PDB entry 5VY4 | electron microscopy, 3.30 A resolution | chains A and B of the 28 polymer chains in the assembly

== Chain A ==
Name: Proteasome subunit alpha
Organism: Thermoplasma acidophilum
Notes: EC 3.4.25.1
UniProt: P25156 (PSA_THEAC); residues 10-233 here = UniProt positions 10-233
Sequence (224 residues; row label = number of the first residue in the row):
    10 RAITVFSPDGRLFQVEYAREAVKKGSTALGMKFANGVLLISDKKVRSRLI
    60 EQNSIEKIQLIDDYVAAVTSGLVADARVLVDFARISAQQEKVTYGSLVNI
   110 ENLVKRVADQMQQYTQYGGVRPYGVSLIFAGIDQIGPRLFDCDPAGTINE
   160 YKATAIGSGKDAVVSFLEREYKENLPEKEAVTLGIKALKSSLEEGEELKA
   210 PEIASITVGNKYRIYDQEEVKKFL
Unresolved in the structure: 10-12
Swiss-Prot annotation at these positions:
  - mutagenesis: Lys66 (K66A: Prevents PAN to associate with the proteasome and stimulate gate opening), Leu81 (L81A/E/G: Prevents PAN to stimulate gate opening), Val82 (V82A: No effect on PAN's ability to stimulate gate opening; V82D/G: Prevents PAN to stimulate gate opening)

== Chain B ==
Name: Proteasome subunit beta
Organism: Thermoplasma acidophilum
Notes: EC 3.4.25.1
UniProt: P28061 (PSB_THEAC); residues 1-203 here correspond to UniProt positions 9-211 (UniProt number = residue number + 8)
Sequence (203 residues; row label = number of the first residue in the row):
     1 TTTVGITLKDAVIMATERRVTMENFIMHKNGKKLFQIDTYTGMTIAGLVG
    51 DAQVLVRYMKAELELYRLQRRVNMPIEAVATLLSNMLNQVKYMPYMVQLL
   101 VGGIDTAPHVFSIDAAGGSVEDIYASTGSGSPFVYGVLESQYSEKMTVDE
   151 GVDLVIRAISAAKQRDSASGGMIDVAVITRKDGYVQLPTDQIESRIRKLG
   201 LIL
Swiss-Prot annotation at these positions:
  - active site: Thr1 (Nucleophile)

== How chain A and chain B interact ==
Pairs across the interface (13; chain A residue first):
  Ser63(A) - Arg71(B)
  Glu65(A) - Arg71(B)  salt bridge
  Ile70(A) - Leu68(B)
  Asp71(A) - Glu64(B)
  Asp72(A) - Glu64(B)
  Asp72(A) - Arg67(B)  salt bridge
  Arg93(A) - Leu65(B)
  Arg93(A) - Gln69(B)
  Gln97(A) - Ala61(B)
  Gln97(A) - Glu64(B)
  Lys100(A) - Glu64(B)  salt bridge
  Val101(A) - Arg57(B)
  Val101(A) - Ala61(B)  hydrophobic
Also at the interface, not in a pair above, chain A (11 interface residues in all): Leu69, Ile94

== Overview ==
Chain A and chain B form an interface of 11 and 8 residues respectively, with 3 salt bridges. Among the polar
pairs are Glu65(A)-Arg71(B), Asp72(A)-Arg67(B) and Lys100(A)-Glu64(B). From UniProt: 3 mutagenesis sites on
chain A; active-site residue Thr1(B) on chain B.
Here chain A is Proteasome subunit alpha and chain B is Proteasome subunit beta, both from Thermoplasma
acidophilum. Entry 5VY4 (Thermoplasma acidophilum 20S Proteasome using 200keV with image shift) was determined
by electron microscopy, deposited together with 5VY3 and 5VY5.
